PDB entry 5HXB | X-ray diffraction, 3.60 A resolution | chains Y and Z of the 3 polymer chains in the assembly

[Chain Y]
Molecule: DNA damage-binding protein 1
From: Homo sapiens
Reference sequence: Q16531 (DDB1_HUMAN); numbering as in UniProt (aligned over 1-1140)
Chain sequence (1140 residues; each row starts with the number of its first residue):
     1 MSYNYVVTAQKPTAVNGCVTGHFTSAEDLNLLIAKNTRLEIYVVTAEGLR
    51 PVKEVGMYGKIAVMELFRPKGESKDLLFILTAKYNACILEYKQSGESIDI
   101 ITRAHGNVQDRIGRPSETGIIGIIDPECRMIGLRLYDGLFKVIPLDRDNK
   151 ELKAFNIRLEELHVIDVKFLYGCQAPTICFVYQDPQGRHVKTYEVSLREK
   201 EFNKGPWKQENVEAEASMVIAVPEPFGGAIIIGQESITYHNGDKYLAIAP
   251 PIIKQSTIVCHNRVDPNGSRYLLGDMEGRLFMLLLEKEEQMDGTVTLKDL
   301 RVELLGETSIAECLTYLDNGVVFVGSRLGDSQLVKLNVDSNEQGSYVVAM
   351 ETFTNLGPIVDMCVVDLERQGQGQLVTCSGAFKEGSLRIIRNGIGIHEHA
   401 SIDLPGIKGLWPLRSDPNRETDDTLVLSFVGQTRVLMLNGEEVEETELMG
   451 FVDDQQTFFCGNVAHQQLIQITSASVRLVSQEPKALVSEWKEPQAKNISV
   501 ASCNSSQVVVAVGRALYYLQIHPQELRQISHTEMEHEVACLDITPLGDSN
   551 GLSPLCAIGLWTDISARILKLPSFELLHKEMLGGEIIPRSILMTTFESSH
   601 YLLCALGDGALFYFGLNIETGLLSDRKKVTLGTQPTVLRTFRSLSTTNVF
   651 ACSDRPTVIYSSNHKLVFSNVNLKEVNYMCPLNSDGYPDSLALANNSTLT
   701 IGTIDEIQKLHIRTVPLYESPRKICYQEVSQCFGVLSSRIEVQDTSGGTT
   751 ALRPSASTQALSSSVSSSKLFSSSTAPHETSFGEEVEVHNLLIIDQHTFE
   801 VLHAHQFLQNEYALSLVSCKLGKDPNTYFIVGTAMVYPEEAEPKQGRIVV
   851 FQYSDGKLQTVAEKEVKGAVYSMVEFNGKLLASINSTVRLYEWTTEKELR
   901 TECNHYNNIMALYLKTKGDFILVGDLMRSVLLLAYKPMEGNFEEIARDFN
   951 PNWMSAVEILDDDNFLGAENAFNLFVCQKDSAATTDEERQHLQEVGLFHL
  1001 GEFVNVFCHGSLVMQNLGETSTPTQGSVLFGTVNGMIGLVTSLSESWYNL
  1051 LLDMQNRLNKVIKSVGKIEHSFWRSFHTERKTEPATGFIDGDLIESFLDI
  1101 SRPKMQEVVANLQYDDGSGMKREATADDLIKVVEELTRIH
Disordered / not traced: 1, 47-48, 94-96, 210, 288-295, 367-369, 418-419, 547-549, 585, 644, 662, 745-748, 771-783, 981-986, 1017-1022, 1079-1080, 1118-1120
Disulfide bonds: Cys18-Cys313
Covalent attachments: covalent link Leu569-Leu576
Curated features (UniProtKB/Swiss-Prot):
  - modified residue: Ser2 (N-acetylserine), Lys1067 (N6-acetyllysine), Thr1125 (Phosphothreonine)
  - cross-link: Lys1121 (Glycyl lysine isopeptide (Lys-Gly) (interchain with G-Cter in SUMO2))

[Chain Z]
Molecule: Protein cereblon
From: Homo sapiens
Reference sequence: Q96SW2 (CRBN_HUMAN), isoform Q96SW2-2; residues 40-442 here correspond to UniProt positions 39-441 (UniProt number = residue number - 1)
Chain sequence (406 residues; numbered 37 to 442; the number before each row is that of its first residue):
    37 GSMEAKKPNIINFDTSLPTSHTYLGADMEEFHGRTLHDDDSCQVIPVLPQ
    87 VMMILIPGQTLPLQLFHPQEVSMVRNLIQKDRTFAVLAYSNVQEREAQFG
   137 TTAEIYAYREEQDFGIEIVKVKAIGRQRFKVLELRTQSDGIQQAKVQILP
   187 ECVLPSTMSAVQLESLNKCQIFPSKPVSREDQCSYKWWQKYQKRKFHCAN
   237 LTSWPRWLYSLYDAETLMDRIKKQLREWDENLKDDSLPSNPIDFSYRVAA
   287 CLPIDDVLRIQLLKIGSAIQRLRCELDIMNKCTSLCCKQCQETEITTKNE
   337 IFSLSLCGPMAAYVNPHGYVHETLTVYKACNLNLIGRPSTEHSWFPGYAW
   387 TVAQCKICASHIGWKFTATKKDMSPQKFWGLTRSALLPTIPDTEDEISPD
   437 KVILCL
Disordered / not traced: 37-47, 214-219, 268-271, 433-437
Differences from the reference sequence: expression tag (37-39)
Bound ions: Zn2+: Cys323, Cys326, Cys391, Cys394
Small-molecule neighbours: 85C (1-(3-chloro-4-methylphenyl)-3-({2-[(3S)-2,6-dioxopiperidin-3-yl]-1-oxo-2,3-dihydro-1H-isoindol-5-yl}methyl)urea): Val350, Asn351, Pro352, His353, His357, Glu377, His378, Ser379, Trp380, Trp386, Trp400, Phe402
From the paper describing this entry:
  - binding site for 85C: Phe150, Asn351, His353, Glu377, His378, Trp380
  - mutagenesis - E377A: decreased binding to Eukaryotic peptide chain release factor GTP-binding subunit ERF3A
  - mutagenesis - V388I: abolished binding to Ikaros
  - mutagenesis - V388A: unchanged binding to Ikaros

[How chain Y and chain Z interact]
Residue-residue contacts - 78 pairs, chain Y then chain Z:
  Glu117(Y) - Asn203(Z)
  Thr118(Y) - Asn203(Z)
  Thr118(Y) - Ile207(Z)
  Gly119(Y) - Asn203(Z)
  Ile120(Y) - Glu200(Z)
  His163(Y) - Ile207(Z)
  Ile165(Y) - Lys204(Z)
  Ile165(Y) - Ile207(Z)  hydrophobic
  Asp166(Y) - Lys204(Z)
  Gln183(Y) - Ile207(Z)
  Gln183(Y) - Phe208(Z)  hydrogen bond (side chain-backbone)
  Gln183(Y) - Pro209(Z)
  Arg188(Y) - Ile207(Z)  hydrogen bond (side chain-backbone)
  Ala214(Y) - Pro209(Z)
  Glu215(Y) - Pro209(Z)
  Ser217(Y) - Lys204(Z)
  Val259(Y) - Ser201(Z)
  Val259(Y) - Leu202(Z)  hydrophobic
  Val259(Y) - Lys204(Z)  hydrogen bond (backbone-side chain)
  Met276(Y) - Leu202(Z)  hydrophobic
  Glu312(Y) - Ser201(Z)  hydrogen bond
  Arg327(Y) - Leu199(Z)
  Leu328(Y) - Leu237(Z)  hydrophobic
  Val360(Y) - Asn236(Z)
  Val360(Y) - Thr238(Z)
  Val360(Y) - Ser239(Z)
  Phe382(Y) - Asn236(Z)
  Arg722(Y) - Thr238(Z)  hydrogen bond (side chain-backbone)
  Arg722(Y) - Ser239(Z)
  Arg722(Y) - Trp240(Z)
  Lys723(Y) - Ser239(Z)
  Tyr812(Y) - Pro241(Z)
  Tyr812(Y) - Trp243(Z)
  Leu814(Y) - Trp243(Z)  hydrophobic
  Val836(Y) - Trp243(Z)
  Pro838(Y) - Gln225(Z)
  Glu839(Y) - Tyr221(Z)
  Ala841(Y) - Leu247(Z)
  Ala841(Y) - Arg256(Z)
  Glu842(Y) - Leu247(Z)
  Tyr871(Y) - Trp243(Z)  hydrophobic
  Tyr871(Y) - Leu244(Z)  hydrophobic
  Tyr906(Y) - Asp431(Z)
  Asn908(Y) - Cys441(Z)
  Asn908(Y) - Leu442(Z)
  Met910(Y) - Tyr248(Z)
  Met910(Y) - Arg309(Z)
  Leu912(Y) - Trp240(Z)  hydrophobic
  Leu912(Y) - Leu244(Z)  hydrophobic
  Tyr913(Y) - Trp240(Z)
  Asp925(Y) - Tyr248(Z)
  Leu926(Y) - Thr193(Z)
  Leu926(Y) - Leu244(Z)  hydrophobic
  Leu926(Y) - Tyr245(Z)  hydrophobic
  Leu926(Y) - Tyr248(Z)  hydrophobic
  Met927(Y) - Leu190(Z)  hydrophobic
  Met927(Y) - Tyr248(Z)  hydrophobic
  Met927(Y) - Ser303(Z)
  Met927(Y) - Ile305(Z)  hydrophobic
  Met927(Y) - Gln306(Z)
  Ser929(Y) - Gln306(Z)
  Pro951(Y) - Leu190(Z)
  Pro951(Y) - Gln306(Z)
  Asn952(Y) - Leu190(Z)
  Trp953(Y) - Leu190(Z)
  Trp953(Y) - Pro191(Z)  hydrogen bond (side chain-backbone)
  Trp953(Y) - Ser192(Z)  hydrogen bond (side chain-backbone)
  Trp953(Y) - Thr193(Z)
  Trp953(Y) - Tyr248(Z)
  Asn970(Y) - Pro191(Z)
  Asn970(Y) - Ala196(Z)
  Phe972(Y) - Ala196(Z)
  Phe1003(Y) - Val197(Z)  hydrophobic
  Asn1005(Y) - Leu237(Z)  hydrogen bond (side chain-backbone)
  Asn1005(Y) - Thr238(Z)
  Asn1005(Y) - Ser239(Z)  hydrogen bond (side chain-backbone)
  Val1033(Y) - Val197(Z)  hydrophobic
  Val1033(Y) - Leu237(Z)
Other interface residues (no listed pair), chain Y (53 interface residues in all): Met218, Pro358, Glu787, Ala834, Pro843, Ala869, Ser955
Other interface residues (no listed pair), chain Z (44 interface residues in all): Cys188, Cys205, Gln206, Ser210, His233, Ala235, Arg242, Glu430

[Summary]
The interface between chain Y and chain Z involves 53 residues on one side and 44 on the other; the contacts
include 9 hydrogen bonds. Polar contacts include Gln183(Y)-Phe208(Z), Arg188(Y)-Ile207(Z) and
Val259(Y)-Lys204(Z). The paper reports a binding site for 85C at Phe150(Z), Asn351(Z) and His353(Z) among
others; E377A of chain Z reduces binding to Eukaryotic peptide chain release factor GTP-binding subunit ERF3A;
3 substitutions were tested in all.
Chain Y is DNA damage-binding protein 1 and chain Z is Protein cereblon, both from Homo sapiens; the
structure, Cereblon in complex with DDB1, CC-885, and GSPT1, was determined by X-ray diffraction.
